PDB entry 7QDR | electron microscopy, 3.70 A resolution | chains A and C of the 4 polymer chains in the assembly

[Chain A]
Molecule: Helicase SKI2W
Organism: Homo sapiens
Notes: EC 3.6.4.-
UniProtKB: Q15477 (SKIV2_HUMAN); residues 1-1246 here = UniProt positions 1-1246
Amino-acid sequence (1246 residues; numbered 1 to 1246; the number before each row is that of its first residue):
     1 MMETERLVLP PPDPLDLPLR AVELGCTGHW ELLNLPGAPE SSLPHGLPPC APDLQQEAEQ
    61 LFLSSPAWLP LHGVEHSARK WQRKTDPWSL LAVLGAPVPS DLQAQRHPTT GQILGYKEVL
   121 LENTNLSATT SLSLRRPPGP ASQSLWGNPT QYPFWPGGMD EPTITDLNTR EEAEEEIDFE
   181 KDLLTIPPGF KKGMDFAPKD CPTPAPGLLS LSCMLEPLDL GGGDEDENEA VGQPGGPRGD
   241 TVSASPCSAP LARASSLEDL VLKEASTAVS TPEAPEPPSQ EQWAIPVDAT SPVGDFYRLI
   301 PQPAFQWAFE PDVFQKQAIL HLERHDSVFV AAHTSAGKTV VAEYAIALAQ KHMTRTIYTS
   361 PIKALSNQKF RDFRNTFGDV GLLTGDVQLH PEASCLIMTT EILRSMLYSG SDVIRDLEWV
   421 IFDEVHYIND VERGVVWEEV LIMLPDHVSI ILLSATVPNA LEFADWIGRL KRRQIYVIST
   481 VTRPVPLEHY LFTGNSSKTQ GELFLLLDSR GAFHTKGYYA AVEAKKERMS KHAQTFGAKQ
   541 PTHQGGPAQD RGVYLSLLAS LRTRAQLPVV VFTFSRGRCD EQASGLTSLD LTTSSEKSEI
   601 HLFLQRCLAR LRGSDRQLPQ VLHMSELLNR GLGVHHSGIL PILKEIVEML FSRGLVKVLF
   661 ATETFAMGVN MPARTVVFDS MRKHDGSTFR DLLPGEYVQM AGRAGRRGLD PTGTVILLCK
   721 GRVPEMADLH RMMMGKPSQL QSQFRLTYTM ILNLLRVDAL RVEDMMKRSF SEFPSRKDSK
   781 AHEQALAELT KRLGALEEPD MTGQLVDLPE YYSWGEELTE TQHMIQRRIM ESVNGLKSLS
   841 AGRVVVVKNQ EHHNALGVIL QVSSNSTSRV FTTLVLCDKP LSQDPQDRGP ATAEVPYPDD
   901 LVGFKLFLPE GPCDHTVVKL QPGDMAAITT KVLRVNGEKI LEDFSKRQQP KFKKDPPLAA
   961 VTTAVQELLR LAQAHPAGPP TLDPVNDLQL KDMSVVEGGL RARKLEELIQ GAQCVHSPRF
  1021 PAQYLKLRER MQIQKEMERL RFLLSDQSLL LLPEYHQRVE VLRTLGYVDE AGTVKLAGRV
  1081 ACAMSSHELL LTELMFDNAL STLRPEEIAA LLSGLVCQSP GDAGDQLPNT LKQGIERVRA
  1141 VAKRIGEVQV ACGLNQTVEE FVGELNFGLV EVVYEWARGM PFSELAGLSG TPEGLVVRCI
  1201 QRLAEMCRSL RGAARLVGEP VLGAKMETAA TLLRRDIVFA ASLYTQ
Unresolved in the structure: 202-204, 210-250, 264-280, 530-545
What the authors report for this chain:
  - mutagenesis - E424Q: abolished catalytic activity
  - disease-associated variants - V341G: abolished catalytic activity
  - disease-associated variants - A332P, E438K, R483C: decreased catalytic activity (proposed by the authors, not directly observed)
  - disease-associated variants - R888DEL (proposed by the authors, not directly observed)
  - disease-associated variants - E438K, W466G, R483C, Q1034DEL (citing earlier work)

[Chain C]
Molecule: WD repeat-containing protein 61
Organism: Homo sapiens
UniProtKB: Q9GZS3 (WDR61_HUMAN); residue numbers follow UniProt; this construct covers 1-305
Amino-acid sequence (305 residues; row label = number of the first residue in the row):
     1 MTNQYGILFK QEQAHDDAIW SVAWGTNKKE NSETVVTGSL DDLVKVWKWR DERLDLQWSL
    61 EGHQLGVVSV DISHTLPIAA SSSLDAHIRL WDLENGKQIK SIDAGPVDAW TLAFSPDSQY
   121 LATGTHVGKV NIFGVESGKK EYSLDTRGKF ILSIAYSPDG KYLASGAIDG IINIFDIATG
   181 KLLHTLEGHA MPIRSLTFSP DSQLLVTASD DGYIKIYDVQ HANLAGTLSG HASWVLNVAF
   241 CPDDTHFVSS SSDKSVKVWD VGTRTCVHTF FDHQDQVWGV KYNGNGSKIV SVGDDQEIHI
   301 YDCPI

[Chain A / chain C interface]
Contacting residue pairs (21):
  Ser144(A) - Met1(C)
  Leu145(A) - Met1(C)
  Trp146(A) - Met1(C)  hydrophobic
  Asp386(A) - Met1(C)  hydrogen bond (backbone-backbone)
  Asp386(A) - Thr2(C)
  Gln388(A) - Met1(C)  hydrogen bond
  Gln388(A) - Thr2(C)
  Gln388(A) - Asn3(C)
  Leu389(A) - Gln4(C)
  Arg606(A) - Glu52(C)  salt bridge
  Arg610(A) - Ile7(C)
  Arg610(A) - Leu8(C)
  Arg610(A) - Lys10(C)
  Arg612(A) - Lys10(C)
  Arg1208(A) - Met1(C)
  Thr1231(A) - Thr269(C)
  Thr1231(A) - Phe271(C)
  Ala1241(A) - Gln4(C)
  Gln1246(A) - Gln4(C)  hydrogen bond
  Gln1246(A) - Ile7(C)
  Gln1246(A) - Asp302(C)
Also at the interface, not in a pair above, chain A (19 interface residues in all): Val387, Ala609, Leu611, Arg1234, Arg1235, Thr1245
Also at the interface, not in a pair above, chain C (13 interface residues in all): His268, Asp272

[Summary]
Chain A and chain C form an interface of 19 and 13 residues respectively; the contacts include 3 hydrogen
bonds and 1 salt bridge. Polar contacts include Arg606(A)-Glu52(C), Gln388(A)-Met1(C) and Gln1246(A)-Gln4(C).
From the paper: A332P, E438K and R483C of chain A reduce catalytic activity; E424Q and V341G of chain A
abolish catalytic activity.
Here chain A is Helicase SKI2W and chain C is WD repeat-containing protein 61, both from Homo sapiens. Entry
7QDR (Apo human SKI complex in the closed state) was determined by electron microscopy, deposited together
with 7QDY, 7QDZ, 7QE0 and 7QDS.
